8EG8 - chains J and K of the 8 polymer chains in the assembly; structure by electron microscopy, 3.30 A resolution.

== Chain J ==
Molecule: DNA-directed RNA polymerase subunit beta'
From: Escherichia coli
Notes: EC 2.7.7.6
Reference sequence: C3SIA2 (C3SIA2_ECOLX); numbering as in UniProt (aligned over 1-1406)
Sequence (1406 residues; numbered 1 to 1406; the number before each row is that of its first residue):
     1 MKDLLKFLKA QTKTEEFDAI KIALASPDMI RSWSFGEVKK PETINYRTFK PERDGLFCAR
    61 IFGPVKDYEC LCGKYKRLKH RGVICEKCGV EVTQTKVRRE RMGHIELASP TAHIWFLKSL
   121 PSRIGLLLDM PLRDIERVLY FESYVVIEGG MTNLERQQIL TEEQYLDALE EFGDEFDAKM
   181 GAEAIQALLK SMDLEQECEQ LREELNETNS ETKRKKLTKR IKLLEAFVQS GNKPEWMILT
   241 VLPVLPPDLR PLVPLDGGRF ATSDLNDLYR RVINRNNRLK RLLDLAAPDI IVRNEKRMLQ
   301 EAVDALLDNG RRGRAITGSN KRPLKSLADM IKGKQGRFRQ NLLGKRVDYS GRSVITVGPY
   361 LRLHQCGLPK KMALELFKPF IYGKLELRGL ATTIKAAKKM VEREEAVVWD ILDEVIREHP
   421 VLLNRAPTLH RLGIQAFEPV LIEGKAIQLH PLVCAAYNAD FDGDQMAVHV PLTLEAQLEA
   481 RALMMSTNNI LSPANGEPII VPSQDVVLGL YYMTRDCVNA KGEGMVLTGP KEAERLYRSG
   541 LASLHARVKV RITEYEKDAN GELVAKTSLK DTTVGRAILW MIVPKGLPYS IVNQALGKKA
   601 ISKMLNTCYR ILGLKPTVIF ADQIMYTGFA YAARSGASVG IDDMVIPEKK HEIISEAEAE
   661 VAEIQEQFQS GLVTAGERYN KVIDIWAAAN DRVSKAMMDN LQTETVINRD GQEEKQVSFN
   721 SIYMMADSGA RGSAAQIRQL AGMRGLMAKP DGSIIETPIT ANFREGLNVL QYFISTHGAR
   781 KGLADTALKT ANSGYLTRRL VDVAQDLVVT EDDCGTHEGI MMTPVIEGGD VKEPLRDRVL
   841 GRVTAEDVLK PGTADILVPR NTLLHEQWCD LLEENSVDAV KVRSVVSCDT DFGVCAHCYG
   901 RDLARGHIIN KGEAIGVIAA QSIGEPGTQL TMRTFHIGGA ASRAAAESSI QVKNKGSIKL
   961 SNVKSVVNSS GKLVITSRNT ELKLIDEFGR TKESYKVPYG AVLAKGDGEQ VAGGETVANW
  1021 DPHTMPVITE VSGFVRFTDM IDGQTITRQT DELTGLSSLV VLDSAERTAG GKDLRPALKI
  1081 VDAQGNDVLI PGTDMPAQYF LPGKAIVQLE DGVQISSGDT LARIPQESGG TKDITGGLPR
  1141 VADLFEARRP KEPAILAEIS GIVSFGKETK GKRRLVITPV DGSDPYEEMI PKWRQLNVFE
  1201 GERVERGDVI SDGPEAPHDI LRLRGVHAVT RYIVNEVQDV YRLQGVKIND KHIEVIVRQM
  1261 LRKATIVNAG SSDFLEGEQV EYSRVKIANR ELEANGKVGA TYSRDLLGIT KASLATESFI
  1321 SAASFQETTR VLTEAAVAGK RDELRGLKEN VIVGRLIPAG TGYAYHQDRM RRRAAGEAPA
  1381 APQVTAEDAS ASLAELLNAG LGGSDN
Disordered / not traced: 1-15, 1374-1406
Ion coordination: Zn2+ site 1: Cys-70, Cys-72, Cys-85, Cys-88; Mg2+: Asp-460, Asp-462, Asp-464 (shared with 2 residues of chain R); Zn2+ site 2: Cys-814, Cys-888, Cys-895, Cys-898

== Chain K ==
Molecule: DNA-directed RNA polymerase subunit omega
From: Escherichia coli
Notes: EC 2.7.7.6
Reference sequence: P0A802 (RPOZ_ECO57); residues 1-91 here = UniProt positions 1-91
Sequence (91 residues; numbered 1 to 91; the number before each row is that of its first residue):
     1 MARVTVQDAV EKIGNRFDLV LVAARRARQM QVGGKDPLVP EENDKTTVIA LREIEEGLIN
    61 NQILDVRERQ EQQEQEAAEL QAVTAIAEGR R
Disordered / not traced: 1, 85-91

== Interface between chain J and chain K ==
Contacting residue pairs (44; chain J residue first):
  Arg-362(J) with Val-4(K)
  His-364(J) with Val-4(K)
  Glu-414(J) with Lys-45(K), hydrogen bond (backbone-side chain)
  Val-415(J) with Lys-45(K)
  Arg-417(J) with Asn-43(K), hydrogen bond (side chain-backbone); Asp-44(K), salt bridge
  Glu-418(J) with Ala-2(K); Asp-44(K); Lys-45(K); Val-48(K)
  Glu-438(J) with Arg-3(K)
  Leu-474(J) with Ala-27(K); Arg-28(K); Gln-31(K); Thr-46(K); Thr-47(K)
  Glu-475(J) with Ala-24(K); Arg-28(K), salt bridge
  Gln-477(J) with Thr-47(K)
  Leu-478(J) with Val-20(K); Ala-23(K); Ala-24(K); Thr-47(K); Leu-51(K), hydrophobic
  Glu-479(J) with Val-20(K)
  Arg-481(J) with Arg-3(K), hydrogen bond (side chain-backbone); Val-48(K); Leu-51(K)
  Ala-482(J) with Val-6(K), hydrophobic; Arg-16(K), hydrogen bond (backbone-side chain)
  Leu-483(J) with Arg-16(K); Phe-17(K), hydrophobic
  Thr-487(J) with Val-4(K), hydrogen bond (side chain-backbone); Thr-5(K)
  Asn-488(J) with Arg-16(K)
  Leu-614(J) with Gln-7(K)
  Lys-615(J) with Thr-5(K)
  Asn-910(J) with Asn-15(K), hydrogen bond (side chain-backbone); Arg-16(K)
  Lys-911(J) with Asn-15(K)
  Glu-913(J) with Phe-17(K)
  Thr-1361(J) with Val-20(K); Leu-21(K)
  Ala-1364(J) with Leu-21(K), hydrophobic
Also at the interface, not in a pair above, chain J (28 interface residues in all): Val-618, Arg-905, Gly-912, Gly-1360
Also at the interface, not in a pair above, chain K (26 interface residues in all): Gly-14, Leu-19, Glu-42

== Summary ==
28 residues of chain J and 26 residues of chain K are in contact, with 6 hydrogen bonds and 2 salt bridges.
Among the polar pairs are Arg-417(J)/Asp-44(K), Glu-475(J)/Arg-28(K) and Glu-414(J)/Lys-45(K). The Mg2+ site
is built by Asp-460(J), Asp-462(J) and Asp-464(J).
Here chain J is DNA-directed RNA polymerase subunit beta' and chain K is DNA-directed RNA polymerase subunit
omega, both from Escherichia coli. Entry 8EG8 (Cryo-EM structure of consensus elemental paused elongation
complex with a folded TL) was determined by electron microscopy (same publication as 8EG7, 8EGB, 8EH8, 8EH9,
8EHA, 8EHF and 8EHI).
